Entry 2A5T (X-ray diffraction, 2.00 A resolution); this record covers chains A and B.

# Chain A
Molecule: N-methyl-D-aspartate receptor NMDAR1-4a subunit
Organism: Rattus norvegicus
Notes: fragment: S1S2 ligand-binding core
UniProtKB: P35439 (NMDZ1_RAT); residues 2-152 here correspond to UniProt positions 394-544 (UniProt number = residue number + 392)
Chain sequence (292 residues; row label = number of the first residue in the row):
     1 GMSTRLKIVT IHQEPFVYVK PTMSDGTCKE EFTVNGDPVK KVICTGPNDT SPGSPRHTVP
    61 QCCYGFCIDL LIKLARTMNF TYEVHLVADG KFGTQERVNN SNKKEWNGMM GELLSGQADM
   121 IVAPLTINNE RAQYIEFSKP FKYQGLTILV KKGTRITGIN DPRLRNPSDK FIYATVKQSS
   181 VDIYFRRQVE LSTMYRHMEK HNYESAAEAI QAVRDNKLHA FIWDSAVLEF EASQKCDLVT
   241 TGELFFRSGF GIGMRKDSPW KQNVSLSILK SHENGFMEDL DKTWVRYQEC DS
Unresolved in the structure: 1-3, 49-57, 99-102, 288-292
Disulfide bonds: C28-C62, C44-C63
Sequence notes: conflict N129 (Tyr529 in P35439)
Small-molecule neighbours: glycine (GLY): F92, P124, L125, T126, R131, S179, S180, W223, D224, F250
What the authors report for this chain:
  - contacts within the chain: P140-Y143 (hydrophobic contact)
  - mutagenesis - N129Y: unchanged signaling
  - mutagenesis - Y143S (2.5-fold): decreased binding to glycine

# Chain B
Molecule: N-methyl-D-aspartate receptor NMDAR2A subunit
Organism: Rattus norvegicus
Notes: fragment: S1S2 ligand-binding core
UniProtKB: Q00959 (NMDE1_RAT); residues 4-142 here correspond to UniProt positions 401-539 (UniProt number = residue number + 397)
Chain sequence (284 residues; row label = number of the first residue in the row):
     3 GPDDNHLSIV TLEEAPFVIV EDIDPLTETC VRNTVPCRKF VKINNSTNEG MNVKKCCKGF
    63 CIDILKKLSR TVKFTYDLYL VTNGKHGKKV NNVWNGMIGE VVYQRAVMAV GSLTINEERS
   123 EVVDFSVPFV ETGISVMVSR GTQVTGLSDK KFQRPHDYSP PFRFGTVPNG STERNIRNNY
   183 PYMHQYMTRF NQRGVEDALV SLKTGKLDAF IYDAAVLNYK AGRDEGCKLV TIGSGYIFAT
   243 TGYGIALQKG SPWKRQIDLA LLQFVGDGEM EELETLWLTG ICHN
Unresolved in the structure: 3-6, 236-237, 285-286
Disulfide bonds: C32-C58, C39-C59, C229-C284
Small-molecule neighbours: glutamic acid (GLU): H88, S114, L115, T116, R121, G172, S173, T174, Y214, D215, Y245
What the authors report for this chain:
  - mutagenesis - E119Y: unchanged signaling
  - mutagenesis - E119Y: increased binding to NR1 S1S2 N521Y

# How chain A and chain B interact
Contacting residue pairs (33):
  N129(A) - L261(B)
  N129(A) - L264(B)
  A132(A) - L261(B)  hydrophobic
  A132(A) - L264(B)  hydrophobic
  Q133(A) - L261(B)
  K139(A) - I117(B)
  K139(A) - F127(B)  hydrogen bond (side chain-backbone)
  K139(A) - S128(B)  hydrogen bond (side chain-backbone)
  P140(A) - P130(B)
  Y143(A) - P130(B)
  Y143(A) - E133(B)
  Y143(A) - T242(B)
  Y143(A) - T243(B)
  Y143(A) - G244(B)
  Y184(A) - G268(B)
  Q188(A) - G268(B)  hydrogen bond (side chain-backbone)
  Q188(A) - D269(B)  hydrogen bond
  R247(A) - E133(B)  salt bridge
  R247(A) - V267(B)
  Q262(A) - S122(B)
  L266(A) - E119(B)
  L266(A) - S122(B)
  L269(A) - S122(B)
  K270(A) - E119(B)
  H272(A) - A241(B)
  H272(A) - T242(B)  hydrogen bond
  E273(A) - N118(B)
  E273(A) - E119(B)  hydrogen bond (side chain-backbone)
  E273(A) - N177(B)  hydrogen bond (backbone-side chain)
  E273(A) - N181(B)
  E273(A) - F240(B)
  E273(A) - A241(B)
  E278(A) - F240(B)
Also at the interface, not in a pair above, chain A (21 interface residues in all): I127, N128, F246, N274, G275
Also at the interface, not in a pair above, chain B (23 interface residues in all): E123, K256, Q265
The authors on this interface:
  - pairs named by the authors: K139(A)-F127(B) (hydrogen bond), Y143(A)-P130(B) (hydrophobic contact)
  - interface residues, chain A: I127(A), A132(A), P140(A), Y143(A)
  - interface residues, chain B: I117(B), P130(B), E133(B)

# Summary
21 residues of chain A face 23 of chain B across their interface; the contacts include 7 hydrogen bonds and 1
salt bridge. Among the polar pairs are R247(A)-E133(B), K139(A)-F127(B) and K139(A)-S128(B). The paper
describes a hydrogen bond between K139(A) and F127(B); a hydrophobic contact between Y143(A) and P130(B). From
the paper: Y143S of chain A reduces binding to glycine; interface residues I127(A), A132(A) and I117(B) among
others; 3 substitutions were tested in all.
Here chain A is N-methyl-D-aspartate receptor NMDAR1-4a subunit and chain B is N-methyl-D-aspartate receptor
NMDAR2A subunit, both from Rattus norvegicus. Entry 2A5T (Crystal Structure Of The NR1/NR2A ligand-binding
cores complex) was determined by X-ray diffraction together with 2A5S from the same study.
